8EJL - chains L and A of the 6 polymer chains in the assembly; structure by electron microscopy, 3.90 A resolution.

# Chain L (and A)
Name: HIV-1 capsid protein
Organism: Human immunodeficiency virus 1
Notes: chain A of this document is another copy of the same molecule, construct and numbering; everything in this record applies to it too
UniProtKB: P12493 (GAG_HV1N5); residues 1-231 here correspond to UniProt positions 133-363 (UniProt number = residue number + 132)
Sequence (231 residues; row label = number of the first residue in the row):
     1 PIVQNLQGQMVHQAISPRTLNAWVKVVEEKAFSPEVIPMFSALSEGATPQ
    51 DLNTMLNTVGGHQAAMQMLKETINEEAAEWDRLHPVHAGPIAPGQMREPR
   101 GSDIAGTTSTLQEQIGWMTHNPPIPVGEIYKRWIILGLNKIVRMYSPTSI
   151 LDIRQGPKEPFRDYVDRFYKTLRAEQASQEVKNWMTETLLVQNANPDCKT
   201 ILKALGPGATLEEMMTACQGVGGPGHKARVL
Unresolved in the structure: 4-10, 86-97, 222-231 (chain A: 4-10, 82-98, 222-231)
Reported in the primary citation:
  - binding site for Cleavage and polyadenylation specificity factor subunit 6: Met66
  - mutagenesis - A31G, F32A, L138F, L138W, L138Y: decreased stability

# Interface between chain L and chain A
Residue-residue contacts (7):
  Leu151(L) - Gln192(A)
  Val181(L) - Trp184(A)  hydrophobic
  Trp184(L) - Leu151(A)  hydrophobic
  Trp184(L) - Val181(A)  hydrophobic
  Trp184(L) - Trp184(A)  hydrophobic
  Trp184(L) - Met185(A)  hydrophobic
  Thr188(L) - Leu151(A)
Other interface residues (no listed pair), chain L (7 interface residues in all): Glu180, Leu189, Gln192
Other interface residues (no listed pair), chain A (6 interface residues in all): Leu189

# In short
7 residues of chain L and 6 residues of chain A are in contact. From the paper: a binding site for Cleavage
and polyadenylation specificity factor subunit 6 at Met66(L); A31G, F32A and L138F of chain L, among others,
reduce stability; 5 substitutions were tested in all.
Both chains are HIV-1 capsid protein (Human immunodeficiency virus 1). Entry 8EJL (Structure of HIV-1 capsid
declination in complex with CPSF6-FG peptide) was determined by electron microscopy together with 7URN, 7URT,
8EEP and 8EET from the same study.
